PDB entry 6BK8 | electron microscopy, 3.30 A resolution | chains 6 and G of the 46 polymer chains in the assembly

== Chain 6 ==
Molecule: U6 snRNA
Organism: Saccharomyces cerevisiae
Sequence (112 nucleotides; row label = number of the first residue in the row):
     1 GUUCGCGAAG UAACCCUUCG UGGACAUUUG GUCAAUUUGA AACAAUACAG AGAUGAUCAG
    61 CAGUUCCCCU GCAUAAGGAU GAACCGUUUU ACAAAGAGAU UUAUUUCGUU UU
Not modelled in the structure: 103-112
Ion coordination: Mg2+ site 1: C61, G77; Mg2+ site 2: G78, U80 (shared with 2 residues of chain e); Mg2+ site 3 near G81 (its only coordinating residue here)
From the paper describing this entry:
  - Mg2+ coordination: G78, U80

== Chain G ==
Protein: Pre-mRNA-splicing factor CWC2
Organism: Saccharomyces cerevisiae (strain ATCC 204508 / S288c)
UniProt: Q12046 (CWC2_YEAST); numbering as in UniProt (aligned over 1-339)
Amino-acid sequence (339 residues; each row starts with the number of its first residue):
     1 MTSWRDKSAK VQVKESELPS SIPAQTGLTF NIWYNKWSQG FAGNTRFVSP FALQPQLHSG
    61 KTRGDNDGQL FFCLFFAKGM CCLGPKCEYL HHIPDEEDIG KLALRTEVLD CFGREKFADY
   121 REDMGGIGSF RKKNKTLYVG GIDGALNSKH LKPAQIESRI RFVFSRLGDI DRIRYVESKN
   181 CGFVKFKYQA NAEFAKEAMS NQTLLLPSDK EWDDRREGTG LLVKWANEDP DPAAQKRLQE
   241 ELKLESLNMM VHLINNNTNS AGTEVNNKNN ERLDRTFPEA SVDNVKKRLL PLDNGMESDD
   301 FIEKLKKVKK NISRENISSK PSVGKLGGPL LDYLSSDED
Not modelled in the structure: 1-2, 258-339
Ion coordination: Zn2+: Cys73, Cys81, Cys87, His91
UniProt features mapped onto this chain:
  - zinc finger: Asp67 to Pro94 (C3H1-type)
  - modified residue (Phosphoserine): Ser335, Ser336
  - mutagenesis: Cys73 (C73Y: Inhibits cell growth), Gly79 (G79D: No effect. Synthetic lethal when associated with CLF1 lacking a TPR domain), Cys87 (C87H: Inhibits cell growth), Phe186 (F186D: Inhibits cell growth)

== Interface between chain 6 and chain G ==
Pairs across the interface - 44 pairs, chain 6 then chain G:
  A34(6) - Phe72(G)  hydrogen bond to the base
  A34(6) - Cys73(G)  base contact
  A34(6) - Leu74(G)  hydrogen bond to the base
  A34(6) - Phe75(G)  sugar contact
  A34(6) - Tyr89(G)  stacking on the base
  A34(6) - Phe112(G)  hydrogen bond to the base
  A35(6) - Phe75(G)  stacking on the base
  A35(6) - Met80(G)  base contact
  A35(6) - Cys81(G)  base contact
  A35(6) - Cys82(G)  hydrogen bond to the base
  U36(6) - Pro19(G)  base contact
  U36(6) - Ser20(G)  base contact
  U36(6) - Ser21(G)  hydrogen bond to the phosphate
  U36(6) - Phe47(G)  base contact
  U36(6) - Pro50(G)  base contact
  U36(6) - Phe51(G)  base contact
  U36(6) - Met80(G)  base contact
  U37(6) - Thr45(G)  base contact
  U37(6) - Arg46(G)  base contact
  U37(6) - Phe47(G)  stacking on the base
  U37(6) - Ser49(G)  base contact
  U37(6) - Lys78(G)  salt bridge to the phosphate
  U37(6) - Asn201(G)  hydrogen bond to the sugar
  U38(6) - Arg121(G)  sugar contact
  U38(6) - Gly125(G)  base contact
  U38(6) - Gly126(G)  base contact
  U38(6) - Lys196(G)  hydrogen bond to the base
  U38(6) - Ser200(G)  hydrogen bond to the base
  U38(6) - Leu222(G)  base contact
  U38(6) - Val223(G)  hydrogen bond to the base
  G39(6) - Phe117(G)  sugar contact
  G39(6) - Asp119(G)  hydrogen bond to the base
  G39(6) - Tyr120(G)  hydrogen bond to the base
  G39(6) - Arg121(G)  sugar contact
  G39(6) - Gly126(G)  base contact
  G39(6) - Ile127(G)  hydrogen bond to the base
  G39(6) - Gly128(G)  base contact
  A40(6) - Arg121(G)  base contact
  A41(6) - Asn31(G)  base contact
  A41(6) - Tyr34(G)  stacking on the base
  A41(6) - Lys36(G)  base contact
  A42(6) - Trp37(G)  base contact
  A42(6) - Ser38(G)  hydrogen bond to the base
  C43(6) - Gly40(G)  base contact
Other interface residues (no listed pair), chain 6 (11 interface residues in all): A44
Other interface residues (no listed pair), chain G (47 interface residues in all): Leu18, Gln39, Val48, Leu83, Arg114, Glu122, Glu197, Leu221, Lys224

== In short ==
11 residues of chain 6 and 47 residues of chain G are in contact, with 13 hydrogen bonds, 1 salt bridge and 4
aromatic stacking contacts. Polar contacts include A34(6)-Phe72(G), A34(6)-Leu74(G) and A34(6)-Phe112(G).
UniProt lists 4 mutagenesis sites on chain G. From the paper: Mg2+ coordination by G78(6) and U80(6).
Chain 6 is U6 snRNA (Saccharomyces cerevisiae) and chain G is Pre-mRNA-splicing factor CWC2 (Saccharomyces
cerevisiae (strain ATCC 204508 / S288c)); the structure, S. cerevisiae spliceosomal post-catalytic P complex,
was determined by electron microscopy.
